PDB entry 1MQ3 | X-ray diffraction, 2.80 A resolution | chains T and A of the 4 polymer chains in the assembly

Chain T:
Molecule: 16-nt DNA strand
Sequence (16 nucleotides; numbered 1 to 16; the number before each row is that of its first residue):
     1 CCGACGGCGC ATCAGC
Modified / non-standard residues: 8OG (8-oxo-2'-deoxy-guanosine-5'-monophosphate) at position 6

Chain A:
Name: DNA polymerase beta
Source organism: Homo sapiens
Notes: EC 2.7.7.7
UniProtKB: P06746 (DPOB_HUMAN); numbering as in UniProt (aligned over 1-335)
Chain sequence (335 residues; each row starts with the number of its first residue):
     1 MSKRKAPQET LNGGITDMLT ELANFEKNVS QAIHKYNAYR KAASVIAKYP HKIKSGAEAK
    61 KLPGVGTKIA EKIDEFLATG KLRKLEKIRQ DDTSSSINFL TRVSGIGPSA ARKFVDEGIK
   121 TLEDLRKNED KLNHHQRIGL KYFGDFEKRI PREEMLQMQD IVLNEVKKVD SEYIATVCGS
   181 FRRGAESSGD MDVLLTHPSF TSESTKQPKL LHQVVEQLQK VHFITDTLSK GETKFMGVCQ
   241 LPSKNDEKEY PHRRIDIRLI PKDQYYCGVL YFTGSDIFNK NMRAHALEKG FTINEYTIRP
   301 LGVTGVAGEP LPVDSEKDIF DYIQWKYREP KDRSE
Disordered / not traced: 1-9
Ion coordination: Na+ site 1: Lys-60, Leu-62, Val-65 (shared with 1 residue of chain D); Na+ site 2: Thr-101, Val-103, Ile-106 (shared with 1 residue of chain P); Mg2+: Asp-190, Asp-192 (together with 2'-deoxycytidine-5'-triphosphate)
Ligand contacts: 2'-deoxycytidine-5'-triphosphate (DCP): Arg-149, Gly-179, Ser-180, Arg-183, Ser-188, Gly-189, Asp-190, Asp-192, Asp-256, Tyr-271, Phe-272, Thr-273, Gly-274, Ser-275, Asp-276, Asn-279

Interface between chain T and chain A:
Contacting residue pairs - 26 pairs, chain T then chain A:
  DC5(T) with His-34(A), stacking on the base
  8OG_6(T) with Asn-279(A), base contact; Lys-280(A), base contact; Arg-283(A), base contact; Ala-284(A), phosphate contact; Leu-287(A), phosphate contact
  DG7(T) with Tyr-271(A), base contact; Arg-283(A), hydrogen bond to the sugar; Leu-287(A), phosphate contact; Thr-292(A), hydrogen bond to the phosphate; Asn-294(A), phosphate contact
  DC8(T) with Asn-294(A), hydrogen bond to the phosphate; Glu-295(A), sugar contact; Tyr-296(A), phosphate contact
  DG9(T) with Thr-233(A), hydrogen bond to the phosphate; Lys-234(A), phosphate contact; Arg-258(A), sugar contact; Tyr-296(A), hydrogen bond to the phosphate
  DC10(T) with Ser-229(A), phosphate contact; Lys-230(A), hydrogen bond to the phosphate; Gly-231(A), hydrogen bond to the phosphate; Glu-232(A), hydrogen bond to the phosphate; Thr-233(A), hydrogen bond to the phosphate; Lys-234(A), hydrogen bond to the phosphate
  DA11(T) with Ser-229(A), sugar contact; Lys-230(A), hydrogen bond to the phosphate
Interface residues without a listed pair, chain T (8 interface residues in all): DT12
Interface residues without a listed pair, chain A (21 interface residues in all): Asn-133, Ile-293, Arg-299

Summary:
8 residues of chain T and 21 residues of chain A are in contact; the contacts include 11 hydrogen bonds and 1
aromatic stacking contact. Polar pairs include DG7(T)/Arg-283(A), DG7(T)/Thr-292(A) and DC8(T)/Asn-294(A).
Chain A binds 2'-deoxycytidine-5'-triphosphate. Thr-101(A), Val-103(A) and Ile-106(A) form the Na+ site 2.
Here chain T is a 16-nt DNA strand and chain A is DNA polymerase beta (Homo sapiens). Entry 1MQ3 (Human DNA
Polymerase Beta Complexed With Gapped DNA Containing an 8-oxo-7,8-dihydro-Guanine Template Paired with dCTP)
was determined by X-ray diffraction, deposited together with 1MQ2.
